PDB entry 6UPX | X-ray diffraction, 3.40 A resolution | chains A and B of the 13 polymer chains in the assembly

[Chain A]
Name: DNA-directed RNA polymerase II subunit RPB1
From: Saccharomyces cerevisiae (strain ATCC 204508 / S288c)
Notes: EC 2.7.7.6
Reference sequence: P04050 (RPB1_YEAST); residue numbers follow UniProt; this construct covers 1-1733
Sequence (1733 residues; row label = number of the first residue in the row):
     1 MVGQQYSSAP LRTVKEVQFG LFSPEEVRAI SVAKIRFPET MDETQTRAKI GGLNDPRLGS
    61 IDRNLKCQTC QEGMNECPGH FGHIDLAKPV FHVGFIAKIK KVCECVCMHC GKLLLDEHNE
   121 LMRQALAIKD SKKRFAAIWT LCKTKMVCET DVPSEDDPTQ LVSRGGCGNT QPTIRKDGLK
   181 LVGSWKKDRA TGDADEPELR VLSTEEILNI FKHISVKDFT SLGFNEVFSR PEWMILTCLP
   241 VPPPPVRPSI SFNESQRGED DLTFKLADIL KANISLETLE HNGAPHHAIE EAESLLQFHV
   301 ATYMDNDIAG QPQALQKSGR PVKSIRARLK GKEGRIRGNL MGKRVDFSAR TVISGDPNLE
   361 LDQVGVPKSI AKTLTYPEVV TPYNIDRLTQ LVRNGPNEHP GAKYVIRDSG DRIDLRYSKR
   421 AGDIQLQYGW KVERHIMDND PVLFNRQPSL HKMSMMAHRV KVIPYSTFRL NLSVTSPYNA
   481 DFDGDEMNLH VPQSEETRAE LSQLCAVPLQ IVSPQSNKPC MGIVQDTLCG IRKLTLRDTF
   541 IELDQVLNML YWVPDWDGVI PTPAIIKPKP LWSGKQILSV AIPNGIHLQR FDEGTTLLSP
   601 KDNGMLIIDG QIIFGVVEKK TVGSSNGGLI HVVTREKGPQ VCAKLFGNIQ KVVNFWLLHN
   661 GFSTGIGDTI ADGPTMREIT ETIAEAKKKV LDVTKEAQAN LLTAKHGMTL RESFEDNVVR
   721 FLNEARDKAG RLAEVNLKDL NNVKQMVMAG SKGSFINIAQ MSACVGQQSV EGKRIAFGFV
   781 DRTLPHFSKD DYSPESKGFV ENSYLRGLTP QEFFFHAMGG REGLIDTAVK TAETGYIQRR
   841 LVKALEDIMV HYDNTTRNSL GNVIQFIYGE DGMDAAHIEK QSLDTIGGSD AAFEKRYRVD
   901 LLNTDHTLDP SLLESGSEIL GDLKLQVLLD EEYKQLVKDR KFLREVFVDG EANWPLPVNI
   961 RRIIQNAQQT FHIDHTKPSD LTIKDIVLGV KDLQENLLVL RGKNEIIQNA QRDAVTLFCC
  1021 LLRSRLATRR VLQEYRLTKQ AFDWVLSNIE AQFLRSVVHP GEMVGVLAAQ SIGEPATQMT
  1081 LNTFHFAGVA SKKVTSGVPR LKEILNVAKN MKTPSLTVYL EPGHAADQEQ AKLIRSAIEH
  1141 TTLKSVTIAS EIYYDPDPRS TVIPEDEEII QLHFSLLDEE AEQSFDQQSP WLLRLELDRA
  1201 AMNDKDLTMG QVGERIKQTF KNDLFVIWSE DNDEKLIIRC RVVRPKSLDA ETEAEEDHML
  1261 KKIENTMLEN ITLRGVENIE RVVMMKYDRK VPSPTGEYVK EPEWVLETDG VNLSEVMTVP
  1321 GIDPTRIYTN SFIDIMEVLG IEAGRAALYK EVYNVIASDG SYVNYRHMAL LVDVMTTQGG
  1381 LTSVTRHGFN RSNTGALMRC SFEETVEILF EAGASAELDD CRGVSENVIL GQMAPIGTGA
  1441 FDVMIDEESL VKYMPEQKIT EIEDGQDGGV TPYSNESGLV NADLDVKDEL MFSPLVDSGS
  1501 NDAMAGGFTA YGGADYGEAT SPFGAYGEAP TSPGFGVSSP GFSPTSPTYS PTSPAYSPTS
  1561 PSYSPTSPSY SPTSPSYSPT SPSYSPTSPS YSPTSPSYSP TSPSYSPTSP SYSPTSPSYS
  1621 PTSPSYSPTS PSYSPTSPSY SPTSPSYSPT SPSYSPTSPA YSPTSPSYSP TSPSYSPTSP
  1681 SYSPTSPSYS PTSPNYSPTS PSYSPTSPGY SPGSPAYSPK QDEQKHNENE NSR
Disordered / not traced: 1-2, 154-160, 187-198, 250-256, 1082-1091, 1177-1186, 1244-1256, 1447-1733
UniProt features mapped onto this chain:
  - region: Pro248 to Asp260 (Lid loop), Asn306 to Lys323 (Rudder loop), Pro810 to Glu822 (Bridging helix)
  - binding site (Zn(2+)): Cys67, Cys70, Cys77, His80, Cys107, Cys110, Cys148, Cys167
  - binding site (Mg(2+)): Asp481, Asp483, Asp485
  - modified residue: Thr1471 (Phosphothreonine)
  - cross-link (Glycyl lysine isopeptide (Lys-Gly)): Lys695 (interchain with G-Cter in ubiquitin), Lys1246 (interchain with G-Cter in ubiquitin), Lys1350 (interchain with G-Cter in ubiquitin)
  - natural variant: Ser1653 to Pro1659 (deletion: In strain: A364A)
  - mutagenesis: Lys1246 (K1246R: Impairs ubiquitination during transcription stress)
Bound ions: Zn2+ site 1: Cys67, Cys70, Cys77, His80; Zn2+ site 2: Cys107, Cys110, Cys167; Mg2+: Asp483, Asp485 (shared with 1 residue of chain R)
What the authors report for this chain:
  - binding site for Template strand DNA: Arg337

[Chain B]
Name: DNA-directed RNA polymerase II subunit RPB2
From: Saccharomyces cerevisiae (strain ATCC 204508 / S288c)
Notes: EC 2.7.7.6
Reference sequence: P08518 (RPB2_YEAST); residues 1-1224 here = UniProt positions 1-1224
Sequence (1224 residues; row label = number of the first residue in the row):
     1 MSDLANSEKY YDEDPYGFED ESAPITAEDS WAVISAFFRE KGLVSQQLDS FNQFVDYTLQ
    61 DIICEDSTLI LEQLAQHTTE SDNISRKYEI SFGKIYVTKP MVNESDGVTH ALYPQEARLR
   121 NLTYSSGLFV DVKKRTYEAI DVPGRELKYE LIAEESEDDS ESGKVFIGRL PIMLRSKNCY
   181 LSEATESDLY KLKECPFDMG GYFIINGSEK VLIAQERSAG NIVQVFKKAA PSPISHVAEI
   241 RSALEKGSRF ISTLQVKLYG REGSSARTIK ATLPYIKQDI PIVIIFRALG IIPDGEILEH
   301 ICYDVNDWQM LEMLKPCVED GFVIQDRETA LDFIGRRGTA LGIKKEKRIQ YAKDILQKEF
   361 LPHITQLEGF ESRKAFFLGY MINRLLLCAL DRKDQDDRDH FGKKRLDLAG PLLAQLFKTL
   421 FKKLTKDIFR YMQRTVEEAH DFNMKLAINA KTITSGLKYA LATGNWGEQK KAMSSRAGVS
   481 QVLNRYTYSS TLSHLRRTNT PIGRDGKLAK PRQLHNTHWG LVCPAETPEG QACGLVKNLS
   541 LMSCISVGTD PMPIITFLSE WGMEPLEDYV PHQSPDATRV FVNGVWHGVH RNPARLMETL
   601 RTLRRKGDIN PEVSMIRDIR EKELKIFTDA GRVYRPLFIV EDDESLGHKE LKVRKGHIAK
   661 LMATEYQDIE GGFEDVEEYT WSSLLNEGLV EYIDAEEEES ILIAMQPEDL EPAEANEEND
   721 LDVDPAKRIR VSHHATTFTH CEIHPSMILG VAASIIPFPD HNQSPRNTYQ SAMGKQAMGV
   781 FLTNYNVRMD TMANILYYPQ KPLGTTRAME YLKFRELPAG QNAIVAIACY SGYNQEDSMI
   841 MNQSSIDRGL FRSLFFRSYM DQEKKYGMSI TETFEKPQRT NTLRMKHGTY DKLDDDGLIA
   901 PGVRVSGEDV IIGKTTPISP DEEELGQRTA YHSKRDASTP LRSTENGIVD QVLVTTNQDG
   961 LKFVKVRVRT TKIPQIGDKF ASRHGQKGTI GITYRREDMP FTAEGIVPDL IINPHAIPSR
  1021 MTVAHLIECL LSKVAALSGN EGDASPFTDI TVEGISKLLR EHGYQSRGFE VMYNGHTGKK
  1081 LMAQIFFGPT YYQRLRHMVD DKIHARARGP MQVLTRQPVE GRSRDGGLRF GEMERDCMIA
  1141 HGAASFLKER LMEASDAFRV HICGICGLMT VIAKLNHNQF ECKGCDNKID IYQIHIPYAA
  1201 KLLFQELMAM NITPRLYTDR SRDF
Disordered / not traced: 1-19, 76-85, 139-161, 338-344, 439-445, 503-508, 644-646, 669-675, 715-720, 920-929, 1222-1224
Bound ions: Zn2+: Cys1163, Cys1166, Cys1182, Cys1185

[Chain A / chain B interface]
Residue-residue contacts (394):
  Gln4(A) - Phe1158(B)
  Gln4(A) - Arg1159(B)  hydrogen bond
  Gln5(A) - Arg1159(B)  hydrogen bond (backbone-side chain)
  Gln5(A) - Leu1175(B)
  Tyr6(A) - Leu1175(B)
  Ser7(A) - Arg1159(B)
  Ser7(A) - His1161(B)  hydrogen bond
  Ser7(A) - Leu1175(B)
  Ser7(A) - Phe1180(B)
  Ser7(A) - Gln1193(B)  hydrogen bond (backbone-side chain)
  Ser8(A) - Asn1178(B)
  Ser8(A) - Phe1180(B)
  Ala9(A) - Tyr1192(B)
  Ala9(A) - Gln1193(B)  hydrogen bond (backbone-side chain)
  Pro10(A) - Tyr1192(B)
  Pro10(A) - Gln1193(B)  hydrogen bond (backbone-backbone)
  Leu11(A) - Gln1193(B)
  Leu11(A) - His1195(B)
  Arg12(A) - Tyr1192(B)
  Arg12(A) - Gln1193(B)  hydrogen bond (backbone-backbone)
  Arg12(A) - Ile1194(B)
  Arg12(A) - Thr1218(B)
  Thr13(A) - Thr1218(B)
  Lys15(A) - Tyr1217(B)  hydrogen bond (backbone-backbone)
  Lys15(A) - Thr1218(B)
  Lys15(A) - Arg1220(B)  hydrogen bond (backbone-side chain)
  Glu16(A) - Arg1215(B)
  Glu16(A) - Leu1216(B)
  Glu16(A) - Tyr1217(B)  hydrogen bond (backbone-backbone)
  Glu16(A) - Arg1220(B)
  Glu16(A) - Ser1221(B)
  Val17(A) - Arg1215(B)
  Val17(A) - Leu1216(B)  hydrophobic
  Gln18(A) - Thr1213(B)
  Gln18(A) - Pro1214(B)
  Gln18(A) - Arg1215(B)  hydrogen bond (backbone-backbone)
  Phe19(A) - Thr1213(B)
  Gly20(A) - Asn1211(B)
  Gly20(A) - Ile1212(B)
  Gly20(A) - Thr1213(B)  hydrogen bond (backbone-side chain)
  Leu21(A) - Asn1211(B)
  Leu21(A) - Thr1213(B)
  Phe22(A) - Asn1211(B)  hydrogen bond (backbone-backbone)
  Phe22(A) - Thr1213(B)
  Glu26(A) - Cys1166(B)  hydrogen bond
  Glu26(A) - Arg1215(B)  salt bridge
  Ala29(A) - Lys1183(B)
  Ala29(A) - Gly1184(B)
  Ile30(A) - Cys1166(B)  hydrophobic
  Ile30(A) - Thr1170(B)
  Ile30(A) - Lys1183(B)
  Ser31(A) - Lys1183(B)  hydrogen bond (backbone-side chain)
  Val32(A) - Lys1183(B)
  Gln68(A) - Ile1172(B)
  Thr69(A) - Lys1174(B)
  Cys70(A) - Ala1173(B)
  Cys70(A) - Lys1174(B)
  Gln71(A) - Lys1174(B)
  Gln71(A) - Asn1176(B)
  Gln71(A) - His1177(B)  hydrogen bond
  Glu72(A) - Leu1175(B)
  Met74(A) - Arg1116(B)  hydrogen bond (backbone-side chain)
  Asn75(A) - Arg1116(B)  hydrogen bond
  Asn75(A) - Phe1158(B)
  Glu76(A) - Phe1158(B)
  Glu76(A) - Arg1159(B)  salt bridge
  Glu76(A) - Leu1175(B)
  Pro78(A) - Lys1201(B)  hydrogen bond (backbone-side chain)
  Pro78(A) - Gln1205(B)  hydrogen bond (backbone-side chain)
  Gly79(A) - Gln1205(B)  hydrogen bond (backbone-side chain)
  Phe81(A) - Gln1205(B)
  Phe81(A) - Met1208(B)  hydrophobic
  Phe81(A) - Ala1209(B)
  His92(A) - Met1210(B)  hydrogen bond (side chain-backbone)
  Trp233(A) - Asn1211(B)
  Leu236(A) - Asn1211(B)
  Pro240(A) - Met1208(B)
  Pro240(A) - Ala1209(B)
  Pro240(A) - Asn1211(B)
  Pro242(A) - Ala1209(B)  hydrophobic
  Pro243(A) - Gln1205(B)
  Pro245(A) - Leu1114(B)
  Pro245(A) - Tyr1198(B)
  Val246(A) - Leu1114(B)
  Val246(A) - Gln1205(B)
  Pro248(A) - Leu1114(B)
  Tyr303(A) - Ala1209(B)
  Met304(A) - Ala1209(B)
  Met304(A) - Met1210(B)  hydrophobic
  Gly319(A) - Gln469(B)
  Gly319(A) - Lys471(B)
  Ile325(A) - Ala1209(B)  hydrophobic
  Ile325(A) - Met1210(B)  hydrophobic
  Arg328(A) - Glu1206(B)  salt bridge
  Leu329(A) - Leu1203(B)  hydrophobic
  Leu329(A) - Glu1206(B)
  Arg335(A) - Leu1202(B)
  Arg335(A) - Glu1206(B)  salt bridge
  Ile336(A) - Leu1203(B)  hydrophobic
  Arg337(A) - Arg1129(B)  hydrogen bond (backbone-side chain)
  Arg337(A) - Glu1132(B)  salt bridge
  Gly338(A) - Arg1129(B)  hydrogen bond (backbone-side chain)
  Asn339(A) - Thr1115(B)
  Asn339(A) - Gln1117(B)  hydrogen bond (backbone-side chain)
  Asn339(A) - Ala1199(B)
  Leu340(A) - Pro1197(B)  hydrophobic
  Leu340(A) - Ala1199(B)  hydrophobic
  Leu340(A) - Ala1200(B)
  Leu340(A) - Leu1203(B)  hydrophobic
  Met341(A) - Glu1132(B)
  Met341(A) - Arg1135(B)
  Gly342(A) - Arg1129(B)  hydrogen bond (backbone-side chain)
  Gly342(A) - Phe1130(B)
  Lys343(A) - Gln1117(B)
  Lys343(A) - Leu1128(B)
  Lys343(A) - Arg1129(B)
  Lys343(A) - Phe1130(B)  hydrogen bond (backbone-backbone)
  Lys343(A) - Leu1151(B)  hydrogen bond (side chain-backbone)
  Lys343(A) - Ser1155(B)
  Lys343(A) - Asp1156(B)  salt bridge
  Lys343(A) - Pro1197(B)
  Arg344(A) - Pro1118(B)
  Arg344(A) - Val1119(B)
  Arg344(A) - Glu1120(B)  salt bridge
  Arg344(A) - Gly1127(B)  hydrogen bond (side chain-backbone)
  Arg344(A) - Leu1128(B)
  Arg344(A) - Arg1129(B)
  Arg344(A) - Ser1155(B)  hydrogen bond (backbone-side chain)
  Val345(A) - Gly1127(B)
  Val345(A) - Leu1128(B)  hydrogen bond (backbone-backbone)
  Val345(A) - Phe1130(B)  hydrophobic
  Val345(A) - Arg1150(B)
  Val345(A) - Ala1154(B)
  Val345(A) - Ser1155(B)
  Asp346(A) - Arg1106(B)  salt bridge
  Asp346(A) - Ala1107(B)
  Asp346(A) - Pro1118(B)
  Asp346(A) - Arg1150(B)  hydrogen bond (backbone-side chain)
  Asp346(A) - Ala1154(B)  hydrogen bond (backbone-backbone)
  Phe347(A) - Ala1107(B)  hydrogen bond (backbone-backbone)
  Phe347(A) - Arg1150(B)  hydrogen bond (backbone-side chain)
  Ser348(A) - Ala1105(B)
  Ser348(A) - Arg1106(B)  hydrogen bond (backbone-backbone)
  Ser348(A) - Gly1127(B)
  Ser348(A) - Leu1128(B)  hydrogen bond (side chain-backbone)
  Ala349(A) - His1104(B)
  Arg350(A) - Ile1103(B)
  Arg350(A) - His1104(B)  hydrogen bond (backbone-backbone)
  Arg350(A) - Leu1128(B)
  Thr351(A) - Val1099(B)
  Thr351(A) - Ile1103(B)
  Val352(A) - Gly977(B)
  Ile353(A) - Thr989(B)
  Gly355(A) - Tyr833(B)
  Asp356(A) - Tyr833(B)  hydrogen bond
  Pro357(A) - Ser831(B)
  Pro357(A) - Gly832(B)
  Pro357(A) - Tyr833(B)
  Asn358(A) - Tyr833(B)
  Ile370(A) - Ala1105(B)  hydrophobic
  Thr373(A) - Ala1105(B)
  Thr373(A) - Ala1107(B)
  Leu374(A) - Ala1107(B)  hydrophobic
  Tyr404(A) - Arg1108(B)
  Arg412(A) - Arg1108(B)
  Glu433(A) - Arg1108(B)  salt bridge
  Leu443(A) - Met1138(B)  hydrophobic
  Leu443(A) - Phe1146(B)  hydrophobic
  Asn445(A) - Glu1134(B)  hydrogen bond
  Gln447(A) - Arg1129(B)
  Gln447(A) - Glu1134(B)  hydrogen bond
  Ser449(A) - Met1133(B)
  Ser449(A) - Glu1134(B)  hydrogen bond
  His451(A) - Cys1137(B)  hydrogen bond (backbone-side chain)
  Lys452(A) - Cys1137(B)
  Lys452(A) - Ala1140(B)
  Lys452(A) - His1141(B)  hydrogen bond (backbone-side chain)
  Met455(A) - Phe1130(B)  hydrophobic
  Met455(A) - Glu1134(B)
  Met455(A) - Cys1137(B)  hydrophobic
  Met455(A) - Met1138(B)  hydrophobic
  Met455(A) - His1141(B)  hydrogen bond (backbone-side chain)
  Tyr465(A) - Ile976(B)  hydrophobic
  Ser466(A) - Gln975(B)
  Ser466(A) - Val1099(B)
  Ser466(A) - Asp1100(B)  hydrogen bond
  Ser466(A) - Ile1103(B)
  Thr467(A) - Ile976(B)
  Thr467(A) - Gly977(B)
  Arg469(A) - Tyr833(B)
  Arg469(A) - Ile976(B)
  Arg469(A) - Gly991(B)  hydrogen bond (side chain-backbone)
  Leu472(A) - Gln835(B)
  Thr475(A) - Glu836(B)
  Phe482(A) - Gln835(B)
  Phe482(A) - Glu836(B)  hydrogen bond (backbone-backbone)
  Phe482(A) - Asp837(B)
  Phe482(A) - Ser838(B)  hydrogen bond (backbone-backbone)
  Phe482(A) - Gly988(B)
  Phe482(A) - Thr989(B)  hydrogen bond (backbone-backbone)
  Asp483(A) - Glu836(B)
  Asp483(A) - Lys979(B)
  Asp483(A) - Lys987(B)  salt bridge
  Asp483(A) - Thr989(B)
  Gly484(A) - Thr989(B)
  Glu486(A) - Lys1102(B)
  Asn488(A) - Leu1128(B)
  His490(A) - Phe1130(B)
  His490(A) - Arg1150(B)  hydrogen bond
  Val491(A) - Arg1150(B)  hydrogen bond (backbone-side chain)
  Pro492(A) - Glu1149(B)
  Gln493(A) - Glu1149(B)  hydrogen bond (backbone-side chain)
  Ser494(A) - Glu1149(B)  hydrogen bond
  Thr497(A) - Phe1146(B)
  Thr497(A) - Glu1149(B)  hydrogen bond
  Glu500(A) - Ala1143(B)
  Glu500(A) - Ala1144(B)  hydrogen bond (side chain-backbone)
  Glu500(A) - Ser1145(B)  hydrogen bond
  Glu500(A) - Phe1146(B)  hydrogen bond (side chain-backbone)
  Leu501(A) - Phe1146(B)  hydrophobic
  Cys505(A) - Met1138(B)  hydrophobic
  Cys505(A) - His1141(B)
  Gln510(A) - His1141(B)  hydrogen bond
  Gln525(A) - Glu836(B)  hydrogen bond
  Gln525(A) - Asn1013(B)
  Gln525(A) - His1015(B)  hydrogen bond (backbone-side chain)
  Asp526(A) - Cys829(B)  hydrogen bond
  Asp526(A) - Gln835(B)
  Asp526(A) - Asn1013(B)  hydrogen bond
  Asp526(A) - His1015(B)
  Cys529(A) - His1015(B)
  Gln545(A) - Lys1079(B)
  Leu657(A) - Cys829(B)  hydrophobic
  Leu658(A) - Tyr830(B)  hydrophobic
  Leu658(A) - Ser831(B)
  Leu658(A) - Asn1074(B)
  Leu658(A) - Leu1081(B)
  His659(A) - Asn1074(B)
  His659(A) - Thr1077(B)  hydrogen bond
  Asn660(A) - Leu1081(B)
  Asn660(A) - Met1082(B)  hydrogen bond (backbone-backbone)
  Asn660(A) - Ala1083(B)  hydrogen bond (backbone-backbone)
  Gly661(A) - Leu1081(B)
  Gly661(A) - Ala1083(B)
  Phe662(A) - Ala828(B)
  Phe662(A) - Cys829(B)  hydrogen bond (backbone-backbone)
  Phe662(A) - Pro1014(B)  hydrophobic
  Phe662(A) - Ala1083(B)  hydrophobic
  Ser663(A) - Ile827(B)  hydrogen bond (side chain-backbone)
  Ser663(A) - Ala828(B)
  Ser663(A) - Pro1014(B)
  Ser663(A) - Gln1084(B)
  Ser663(A) - Ile1085(B)
  Ser663(A) - Phe1086(B)  hydrogen bond (side chain-backbone)
  Thr664(A) - Pro1014(B)
  Thr664(A) - Phe1086(B)
  Gly665(A) - Leu1026(B)
  Gly665(A) - Phe1069(B)
  Gly665(A) - Phe1086(B)
  Ile666(A) - Leu1026(B)  hydrophobic
  Ile666(A) - Arg1067(B)
  Ile670(A) - Arg1067(B)
  Val743(A) - Pro1018(B)  hydrophobic
  Met746(A) - Pro1014(B)
  Met746(A) - His1015(B)  hydrogen bond
  Met746(A) - Pro1018(B)  hydrophobic
  Ser751(A) - His1015(B)  hydrogen bond
  Lys752(A) - His1015(B)
  Lys752(A) - Ser1019(B)
  Lys752(A) - Arg1020(B)
  Asn757(A) - Pro1018(B)  hydrogen bond (side chain-backbone)
  Asn757(A) - Met1021(B)
  Gln760(A) - Met1021(B)
  Met761(A) - Met1021(B)  hydrophobic
  Met761(A) - Val1023(B)  hydrophobic
  Glu771(A) - Lys510(B)
  Ile775(A) - Asn516(B)
  Ala776(A) - Asn516(B)  hydrogen bond (backbone-side chain)
  Gly778(A) - His515(B)
  Gly778(A) - Asn516(B)
  Phe779(A) - Asn516(B)
  Phe779(A) - Thr517(B)
  Phe779(A) - Glu698(B)
  Phe779(A) - Glu699(B)
  Val780(A) - Glu699(B)  hydrogen bond (backbone-side chain)
  Arg782(A) - Glu698(B)  hydrogen bond (side chain-backbone)
  Arg782(A) - Glu699(B)  hydrogen bond (side chain-backbone)
  Arg782(A) - Ser700(B)
  Arg782(A) - Ile701(B)  hydrogen bond (side chain-backbone)
  Arg782(A) - Leu702(B)
  Thr783(A) - Asn516(B)  hydrogen bond (backbone-side chain)
  Pro785(A) - Glu698(B)
  Pro785(A) - Ile701(B)
  Pro785(A) - Leu702(B)
  Pro785(A) - Ile703(B)  hydrogen bond (backbone-backbone)
  His786(A) - Trp519(B)
  His786(A) - Ile703(B)
  His786(A) - Met705(B)
  His786(A) - Glu742(B)  salt bridge
  Phe787(A) - Leu702(B)
  Ser788(A) - Ala735(B)
  Lys789(A) - Arg620(B)
  Glu795(A) - Val731(B)
  Glu801(A) - Ile729(B)
  Asn802(A) - Arg728(B)
  Asn802(A) - Ile729(B)  hydrogen bond (side chain-backbone)
  Tyr804(A) - His761(B)
  Tyr804(A) - Gln763(B)
  Tyr804(A) - Met1021(B)  hydrophobic
  Tyr804(A) - Val1023(B)  hydrophobic
  Leu805(A) - His761(B)  hydrogen bond (backbone-side chain)
  Leu805(A) - Val1052(B)  hydrophobic
  Arg806(A) - Pro725(B)  hydrogen bond (side chain-backbone)
  Arg806(A) - Lys727(B)  hydrogen bond (side chain-backbone)
  Arg806(A) - Arg728(B)
  Arg806(A) - His761(B)
  Gly807(A) - Arg728(B)
  Gly807(A) - Asp760(B)
  Gly807(A) - His761(B)
  Leu808(A) - Arg728(B)  hydrogen bond (backbone-side chain)
  Leu808(A) - Asp760(B)  hydrogen bond (backbone-backbone)
  Leu808(A) - Phe1047(B)
  Thr809(A) - Ile729(B)
  Pro810(A) - Trp519(B)
  Pro810(A) - Met705(B)  hydrophobic
  Pro810(A) - Pro745(B)  hydrophobic
  Pro810(A) - Phe1047(B)  hydrophobic
  Gln811(A) - Met705(B)
  Gln811(A) - His733(B)  hydrogen bond
  Phe813(A) - Leu749(B)  hydrophobic
  Phe813(A) - Pro759(B)
  Phe813(A) - Asn767(B)
  Phe813(A) - Phe1047(B)  hydrophobic
  Phe814(A) - Leu514(B)  hydrophobic
  Phe814(A) - His515(B)
  Phe814(A) - Trp519(B)  hydrophobic
  His816(A) - Gln763(B)
  His816(A) - Ser764(B)  hydrogen bond (backbone-side chain)
  Ala817(A) - Leu514(B)
  Ala817(A) - Pro524(B)  hydrophobic
  Ala817(A) - Ser764(B)
  Met818(A) - Leu514(B)
  Met818(A) - Asn516(B)
  Gly820(A) - Ser764(B)
  Arg821(A) - Arg512(B)  hydrogen bond (side chain-backbone)
  Arg821(A) - Gln513(B)
  Arg821(A) - Leu514(B)
  Arg821(A) - Pro524(B)  hydrogen bond (side chain-backbone)
  Arg821(A) - Thr527(B)
  Arg821(A) - Gly534(B)
  Leu824(A) - Pro765(B)  hydrophobic
  Leu824(A) - Thr768(B)
  Leu824(A) - Tyr769(B)
  Ile825(A) - Arg512(B)
  Ile825(A) - Cys533(B)
  Ala828(A) - Gly530(B)
  Gln838(A) - Met1133(B)
  Arg839(A) - Glu1132(B)  salt bridge
  Val842(A) - Asp1136(B)
  Lys843(A) - Arg1135(B)
  Glu846(A) - Arg1135(B)  salt bridge
  Met1063(A) - Ile1139(B)
  Val1066(A) - Asp1136(B)
  Val1066(A) - Ile1139(B)  hydrophobic
  Gln1070(A) - Asp1136(B)
  Gln1070(A) - Cys1137(B)
  Lys1144(A) - Glu262(B)  salt bridge
  Lys1262(A) - Ser265(B)
  Asn1265(A) - Gly263(B)
  Glu1269(A) - Glu262(B)
  Glu1269(A) - Gly263(B)
  Leu1409(A) - Leu1207(B)  hydrophobic
  Phe1410(A) - Met1210(B)  hydrophobic
  Phe1410(A) - Ile1212(B)  hydrophobic
  Asp1420(A) - Arg1220(B)  hydrogen bond (backbone-side chain)
  Ser1425(A) - Arg1135(B)  hydrogen bond
  Val1428(A) - Arg1135(B)
  Val1428(A) - Leu1147(B)  hydrophobic
  Val1428(A) - Leu1151(B)  hydrophobic
  Ile1429(A) - Pro1197(B)
  Ile1429(A) - Ala1200(B)
  Leu1430(A) - His1195(B)
  Leu1430(A) - Ile1196(B)
  Leu1430(A) - Pro1197(B)
  Gly1431(A) - Lys1148(B)
  Gly1431(A) - Met1152(B)
  Gly1431(A) - Pro1197(B)
  Met1433(A) - Ala1144(B)  hydrophobic
  Met1433(A) - Ser1145(B)
  Met1433(A) - Lys1148(B)
  Ile1436(A) - Ala1144(B)  hydrophobic
  Thr1438(A) - Gly1142(B)  hydrogen bond (side chain-backbone)
  Thr1438(A) - Ala1144(B)
  Gly1439(A) - Ala1144(B)
Also at the interface, not in a pair above, chain A (217 interface residues in all): Val14, Phe228, Cys238, Leu239, Arg320, Arg326, Ser354, Ser369, Thr375, Leu450, Ala480, Asp481, Leu504, Val524, Asp544, Asn654, Gly667, Asp668, Thr680, Gly753, Leu784, Glu812, Glu822, His1258, Val1406, Gly1413, Cys1421, Val1424, Gln1432, Ala1434, Gly1437
Also at the interface, not in a pair above, chain B (196 interface residues in all): Glu319, His400, His518, Cys523, Ala525, Ala704, Arg730, Ile748, Asn762, Asn834, Ile990, Ile1017, Ile1027, Leu1030, His1076, Lys1080, Gly1131, Val1160, Leu1168, Cys1182, Ile1191, Phe1204, Asp1219

[Overview]
217 residues of chain A face 196 of chain B across their interface; the contacts include 92 hydrogen bonds and
14 salt bridges. Among the polar pairs are Glu26(A)-Arg1215(B), Glu76(A)-Arg1159(B) and Arg328(A)-Glu1206(B).
From the paper: a binding site for Template strand DNA at Arg337(A).
Chain A is DNA-directed RNA polymerase II subunit RPB1 and chain B is DNA-directed RNA polymerase II subunit
RPB2, both from Saccharomyces cerevisiae (strain ATCC 204508 / S288c); the structure, RNA polymerase II
elongation complex with 5-guanidinohydantoin lesion in state 1, was determined by X-ray diffraction, deposited
together with 6UPY, 6UPZ, 6UQ0, 6UQ1, 6UQ2 and 6UQ3.
